Entry 4EHG (X-ray diffraction, 3.50 A resolution); this record covers chains A and B.

Chain A (and B):
Protein: Serine/threonine-protein kinase B-raf
Organism: Homo sapiens
Notes: EC 2.7.11.1; fragment: kinase domain; chain B of this document is another copy of the same molecule, construct and numbering; everything in this record applies to it too
Reference sequence: P15056 (BRAF_HUMAN); numbering as in UniProt (aligned over 432-726)
Amino-acid sequence (307 residues; numbered 420 to 726; the number before each row is that of its first residue):
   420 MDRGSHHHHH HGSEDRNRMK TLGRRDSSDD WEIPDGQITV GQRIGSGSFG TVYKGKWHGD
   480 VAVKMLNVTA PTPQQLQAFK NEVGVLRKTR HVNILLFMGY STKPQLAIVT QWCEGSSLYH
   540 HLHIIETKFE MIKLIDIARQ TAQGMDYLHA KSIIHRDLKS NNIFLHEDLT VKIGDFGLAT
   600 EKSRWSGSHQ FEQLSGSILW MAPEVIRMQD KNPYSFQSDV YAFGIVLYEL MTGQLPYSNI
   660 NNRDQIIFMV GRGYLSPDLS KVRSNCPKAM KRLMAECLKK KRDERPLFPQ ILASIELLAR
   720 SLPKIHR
Disordered / not traced: 420-447, 601-614, 724-726 (chain B: 420-447, 598-613, 724-726)
Sequence notes: expression tag (420-431); engineered mutation Glu600 (Val in P15056)
Ligand contacts: RI9 (N-{2,4-difluoro-3-[({6-[(2-hydroxyethyl)amino]pyrimidin-4-yl}carbamoyl)amino]phenyl}propane-1-sulfonamide): Val471, Ala481, Val482, Lys483, Leu505, Leu514, Phe516, Ile527, Thr529, Gln530, Trp531, Cys532, Gly534, Ser535, Phe583, Gly593, Asp594, Phe595, Gly596
UniProt features mapped onto this chain:
  - active site: Asp576 (Proton acceptor)
  - binding site (ATP): Ile463 to Val471, Lys483
  - site: Met438, Lys439 (Breakpoint for translocation to form KIAA1549-BRAF fusion protein)
  - modified residue: Ser446 (Phosphoserine), Ser447 (Phosphoserine), Arg671 (Omega-N-methylarginine)
  - cross-link: Lys578 (Glycyl lysine isopeptide (Lys-Gly) (interchain with G-Cter in ubiquitin))
  - natural variant: Arg462 (R462I: In CRC), Ile463 (I463S: In CRC), Gly464 (G464E: In CRC; G464V: In a colorectal cancer cell line), Gly466 (G466A: In melanoma; G466E: In melanoma; G466V: In LNCR), Ser467 (S467A: In CFC1), Phe468 (F468S: In CFC1), Gly469 (G469A: In NHL; G469E: In CFC1 and colon cancer; G469R: In NHL; G469V: In a colorectal adenocarcinoma sample), Leu485 (L485F: In CFC1), Lys499 (K499E: In CFC1; K499N: In CFC1), Glu501 (E501G: In CFC1; E501K: In CFC1), Leu525 (L525P: In CFC1), Trp531 (W531C: In NS7), 12 further natural variant entries in UniProt
  - mutagenesis: Lys483 (K483S: Reduces kinase activity with MAP2K1), Arg509 (R509H: Loss of MAP2K1-mediated-BRAF-KSR1 dimerization), Lys578 (K578R: Blocks EGF-induced ubiquitination and ERK activation), Ile666 (I666R: No effect on MAP2K1-mediated-BRAF-KSR1 dimerization, however loss of BRAF-mediated phosphorylation of MAP2K1), Arg671 (R671K: Increased kinase activity and stability in response to EGF treatment)

Chain A / chain B interface:
Contacting residue pairs - 41 pairs, chain A then chain B:
  Asp448(A) with Lys570(B)
  Trp450(A) with Arg506(B); Lys507(B); Arg509(B); Lys570(B)
  His477(A) with His510(B), hydrogen bond (backbone-side chain); Gln562(B); Asp565(B), salt bridge; Tyr566(B); Ala569(B)
  Gly478(A) with Gln562(B)
  Leu505(A) with Arg509(B)
  Arg506(A) with Trp450(B); Arg509(B), hydrogen bond (backbone-side chain)
  Lys507(A) with Asp448(B); Trp450(B)
  Thr508(A) with Arg509(B), hydrogen bond (backbone-side chain)
  Arg509(A) with Trp450(B); Leu505(B); Arg506(B), hydrogen bond (side chain-backbone); Thr508(B), hydrogen bond (side chain-backbone); Arg509(B); Phe516(B), hydrogen bond (side chain-backbone); Met517(B)
  His510(A) with His477(B), hydrogen bond (side chain-backbone)
  Val511(A) with Met517(B)
  Leu515(A) with Arg509(B); His510(B); Val511(B)
  Phe516(A) with Arg509(B), hydrogen bond (backbone-side chain)
  Met517(A) with Arg509(B); His510(B); Val511(B)
  Gln562(A) with His477(B), hydrogen bond (side chain-backbone); Gly478(B)
  Asp565(A) with His477(B), salt bridge
  Tyr566(A) with Trp450(B); Trp476(B), hydrophobic; His477(B)
  Ala569(A) with His477(B)
  Lys570(A) with Trp450(B)
Interface residues without a listed pair, chain A (23 interface residues in all): Lys475, Trp476, Gln530, Leu588
Interface residues without a listed pair, chain B (22 interface residues in all): Leu515, Glu586, Glu715

Overview:
Chain A and chain B form an interface of 23 and 22 residues respectively; the contacts include 9 hydrogen
bonds and 2 salt bridges. Among the polar pairs are His477(A)-Asp565(B), His477(A)-His510(B) and
Arg506(A)-Arg509(B). Chain A binds compound RI9.
Chain A and chain B are both Serine/threonine-protein kinase B-raf (Homo sapiens); the structure, B-Raf Kinase
Domain in Complex with an Aminopyridimine-based Inhibitor, was determined by X-ray diffraction, deposited
together with 4EHE.
